PDB entry 9CH7 | X-ray diffraction, 2.20 A resolution | chains A and B of the 4 polymer chains in the assembly

Chain A:
Protein: TP-methylase family protein
From: Shewanella oneidensis
Reference sequence: Q8EGW3 (Q8EGW3_SHEON); residues 1-263 here = UniProt positions 1-263
Sequence (263 residues; numbered 1 to 263; the number before each row is that of its first residue):
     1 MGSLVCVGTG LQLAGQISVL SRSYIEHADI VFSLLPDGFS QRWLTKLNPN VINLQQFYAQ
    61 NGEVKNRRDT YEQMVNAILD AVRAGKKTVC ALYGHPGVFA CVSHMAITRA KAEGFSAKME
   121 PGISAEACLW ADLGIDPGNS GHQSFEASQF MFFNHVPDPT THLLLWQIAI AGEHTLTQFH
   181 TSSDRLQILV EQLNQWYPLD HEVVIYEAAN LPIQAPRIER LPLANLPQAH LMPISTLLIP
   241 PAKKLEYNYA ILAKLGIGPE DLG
Not modelled in the structure: 1, 175-181

Chain B:
Protein: Extradiol ring-cleavage dioxygenase LigAB LigA subunit domain-containing protein
From: Shewanella oneidensis
Reference sequence: Q8EGW2 (Q8EGW2_SHEON); numbering as in UniProt (aligned over 1-71)
Sequence (78 residues; numbered -6 to 71; the number before each row is that of its first residue; numbers below 1 keep their minus sign (Met-6 is residue -6)):
    -6 MHHHHHHMSG LSDFFTQLGQ DAQLMEDYKQ NPEAVMRAHG LTDEQINAVM TGDMEKLKTL
    54 SGDSSYQSAL VISHGNGD
Not modelled in the structure: -6 to 1, 55-71
Construct notes: initiating methionine (-6); expression tag (-5 to 0); engineered mutation Ala62 (Tyr in Q8EGW2)

Chain A / chain B interface:
Residue-residue contacts - 25 pairs, chain A then chain B:
  Leu13(A) with Phe8(B), hydrophobic; Thr9(B); Gly12(B)
  Ala14(A) with Thr9(B); Gln13(B)
  Gly15(A) with Gly12(B)
  Arg22(A) with Gln13(B), hydrogen bond
  Phe39(A) with Leu4(B), hydrophobic; Ser5(B); Phe8(B), hydrophobic; Lys51(B)
  Arg42(A) with Ser5(B); Ser54(B)
  Trp43(A) with Thr9(B)
  Lys46(A) with Asp6(B), salt bridge
  Pro212(A) with Phe8(B); Leu11(B), hydrophobic; Gly12(B)
  Ile213(A) with Phe8(B), hydrophobic; Leu11(B), hydrophobic; Tyr21(B); Val42(B), hydrophobic; Met47(B), hydrophobic; Leu50(B), hydrophobic
  Gln214(A) with Met47(B)
Also at the interface, not in a pair above, chain A (12 interface residues in all): Leu211
Also at the interface, not in a pair above, chain B (15 interface residues in all): Met18

Summary:
12 residues of chain A face 15 of chain B across their interface; the contacts include 1 hydrogen bond and 1
salt bridge. Among the polar pairs are Lys46(A)-Asp6(B) and Arg22(A)-Gln13(B).
Chain A is TP-methylase family protein and chain B is Extradiol ring-cleavage dioxygenase LigAB LigA subunit
domain-containing protein, both from Shewanella oneidensis; the structure, Structure of the
alpha-N-methyltransferase (SonM) and RiPP precursor (SonA-Y62A) heteromeric complex (bound to SAH - structure
..., was determined by X-ray diffraction together with 9CGW, 9CH0, 9CH1, 9CH2, 9CH3, 9CH5, 9CHI and 9CHK from
the same study.
